6QTN - chains A and F of the 6 polymer chains in the assembly; structure by X-ray diffraction, 1.90 A resolution.

== Chain A ==
Molecule: Tubulin alpha-1B chain
From: Bos taurus
UniProtKB: P81947 (TBA1B_BOVIN); numbering as in UniProt (aligned over 1-451)
Sequence (451 residues; row label = number of the first residue in the row):
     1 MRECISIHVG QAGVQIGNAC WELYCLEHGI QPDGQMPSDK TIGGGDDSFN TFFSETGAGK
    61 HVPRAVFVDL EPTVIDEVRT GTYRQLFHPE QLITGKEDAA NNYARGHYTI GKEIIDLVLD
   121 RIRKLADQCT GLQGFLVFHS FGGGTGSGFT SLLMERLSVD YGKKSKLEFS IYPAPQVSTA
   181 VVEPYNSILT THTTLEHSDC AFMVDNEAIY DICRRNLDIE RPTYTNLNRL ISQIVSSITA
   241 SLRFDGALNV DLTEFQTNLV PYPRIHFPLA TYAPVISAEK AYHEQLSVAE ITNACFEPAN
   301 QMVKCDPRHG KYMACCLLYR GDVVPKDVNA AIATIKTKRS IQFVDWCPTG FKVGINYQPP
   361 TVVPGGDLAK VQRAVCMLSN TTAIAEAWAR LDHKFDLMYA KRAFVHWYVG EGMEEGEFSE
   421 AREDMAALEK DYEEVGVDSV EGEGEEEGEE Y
Not modelled in the structure: 438-451
Bound ions: Ca2+: Asp39, Thr41, Gly44, Glu55
Small-molecule neighbours: GTP (guanosine-5'-triphosphate): Gly10, Gln11, Ala12, Gln15, Ile16, Asp69, Asp98, Ala99, Ala100, Asn101, Ser140, Gly142, Gly143, Gly144, Thr145, Gly146, Ile171, Pro173, Val177, Ser178, Thr179, Glu183, Asn206, Tyr224, Leu227, Asn228, Ile231

== Chain F ==
Molecule: Tubulin-Tyrosine Ligase
From: Gallus gallus
UniProtKB: E1BQ43 (E1BQ43_CHICK); residues 1-378 here = UniProt positions 1-378
Sequence (384 residues; numbered 1 to 384; the number before each row is that of its first residue):
     1 MYTFVVRDEN SSVYAEVSRL LLATGQWKRL RKDNPRFNLM LGERNRLPFG RLGHEPGLVQ
    61 LVNYYRGADK LCRKASLVKL IKTSPELSES CTWFPESYVI YPTNLKTPVA PAQNGIRHLI
   121 NNTRTDEREV FLAAYNRRRE GREGNVWIAK SSAGAKGEGI LISSEASELL DFIDEQGQVH
   181 VIQKYLEKPL LLEPGHRKFD IRSWVLVDHL YNIYLYREGV LRTSSEPYNS ANFQDKTCHL
   241 TNHCIQKEYS KNYGRYEEGN EMFFEEFNQY LMDALNTTLE NSILLQIKHI IRSCLMCIEP
   301 AISTKHLHYQ SFQLFGFDFM VDEELKVWLI EVNGAPACAQ KLYAELCQGI VDVAISSVFP
   361 LADTGQKTSQ PTSIFIKLHH HHHH
Not modelled in the structure: 104-125, 150-158, 176-178, 232-236, 363-372, 381-384
Differences from the reference sequence: expression tag (379-384)
Bound ions: Mg2+: Glu331 (together with AMP-PCP)
Small-molecule neighbours: AMP-PCP (ACP; phosphomethylphosphonic acid adenylate ester): Lys74, Ile148, Ile160, Gln183, Lys184, Tyr185, Leu186, Lys198, Asp200, Arg202, Arg222, His239, Leu240, Thr241, Asn242, Asp318, Met320, Ile330, Glu331, Asn333

== Interface between chain A and chain F ==
Residue-residue contacts - 25 pairs, chain A then chain F:
  Gln176(A) - Pro56(F)
  Glu207(A) - His54(F)  salt bridge
  Glu297(A) - His306(F)
  Lys304(A) - Gly53(F)  hydrogen bond (side chain-backbone)
  Lys304(A) - His54(F)
  Lys304(A) - His308(F)
  Cys305(A) - His308(F)
  Asp306(A) - Arg66(F)
  Asp306(A) - Leu307(F)
  Arg308(A) - Pro300(F)  hydrogen bond (side chain-backbone)
  Arg308(A) - Ala301(F)  hydrogen bond (side chain-backbone)
  Arg308(A) - Ile302(F)
  Arg308(A) - Ser303(F)  hydrogen bond (side chain-backbone)
  His309(A) - Arg66(F)  hydrogen bond (side chain-backbone)
  His309(A) - Gly67(F)
  His309(A) - Ala301(F)
  Lys338(A) - Pro300(F)
  Ser340(A) - Pro300(F)
  Ser340(A) - Ala301(F)
  Glu386(A) - Gly50(F)
  Glu386(A) - Arg66(F)  salt bridge
  Arg390(A) - Gly50(F)
  Arg390(A) - His54(F)
  His393(A) - Arg51(F)
  Glu433(A) - Arg46(F)  salt bridge
Other interface residues (no listed pair), chain A (16 interface residues in all): Pro298, Ala389
Other interface residues (no listed pair), chain F (16 interface residues in all): Glu299

== Summary ==
The chain A/chain F interface involves 16 residues from each chain; the contacts include 5 hydrogen bonds and
3 salt bridges. Polar contacts include Glu207(A)-His54(F), Glu386(A)-Arg66(F) and Glu433(A)-Arg46(F). Chain A
binds GTP. Chain F binds AMP-PCP. Asp39(A), Thr41(A), Gly44(A) and Glu55(A) form the Ca2+ site.
Here chain A is Tubulin alpha-1B chain (Bos taurus) and chain F is Tubulin-Tyrosine Ligase (Gallus gallus).
Entry 6QTN (Tubulin-cyclostreptin complex) was determined by X-ray diffraction.
